6IOJ - chain A; structure by X-ray diffraction, 2.29 A resolution.

[Chain A]
Name: Glyceraldehyde-3-phosphate dehydrogenase A
From: Escherichia coli (strain K12)
Notes: EC 1.2.1.12
UniProt: P0A9B2 (G3P1_ECOLI); numbering as in UniProt (aligned over 3-331)
Chain sequence (329 residues; row label = number of the first residue in the row):
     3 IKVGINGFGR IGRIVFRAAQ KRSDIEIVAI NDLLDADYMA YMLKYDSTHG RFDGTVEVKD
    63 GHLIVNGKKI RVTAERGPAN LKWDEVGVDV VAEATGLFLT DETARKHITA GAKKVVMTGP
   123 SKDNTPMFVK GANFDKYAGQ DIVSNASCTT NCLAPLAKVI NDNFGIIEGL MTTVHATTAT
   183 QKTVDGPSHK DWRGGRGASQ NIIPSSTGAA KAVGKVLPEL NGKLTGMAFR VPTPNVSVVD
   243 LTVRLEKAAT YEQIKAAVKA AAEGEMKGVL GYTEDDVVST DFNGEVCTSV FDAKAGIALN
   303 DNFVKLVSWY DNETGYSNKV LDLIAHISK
Sequence notes: engineered mutation Gly79 (Asp in P0A9B2)
Swiss-Prot annotation at these positions:
  - active site: Cys150 (Nucleophile)
  - binding site (NAD(+)): Arg12, Ile13, Asp34, Arg78, Thr120, Asn314
  - binding site (D-glyceraldehyde 3-phosphate): Ser149 to Thr151, Thr180, Thr209, Gly210, Arg232
  - site: His177 (Activates thiol group during catalysis)
  - modified residue: Lys115 (N6-succinyllysine), Lys124 (N6-succinyllysine), Lys132 (N6-acetyllysine), Lys138 (N6-acetyllysine), Lys192 (N6-acetyllysine), Lys213 (N6-succinyllysine), Lys217 (N6-succinyllysine), Lys225 (N6-succinyllysine), Lys249 (N6-acetyllysine), Lys257 (N6-succinyllysine), Lys261 (N6-succinyllysine), Lys331 (N6-malonyllysine)
  - natural variant: Tyr43 (Y43I: In strain: ECOR 70), Gly266 (G266D: In strain: E830587), Glu267 (E267A: In strain: E2666-74)
  - mutagenesis: His177 (H177N: Reduces activity about 50-fold)

[Overview]
From UniProt: active-site residue Cys150, 6 NAD+-binding residues, 7 D-glyceraldehyde 3-phosphate-binding
residues and one mutagenesis site.
Chain A is Glyceraldehyde-3-phosphate dehydrogenase A (Escherichia coli (strain K12)); the structure,
Glyceraldehyde-3-phosphate dehydrogenase A (apo-form), was determined by X-ray diffraction together with 6IO4
and 6IO6 from the same study.
